Entry 7VL9 (electron microscopy, 2.60 A resolution); this record covers chains A and B of the 6 polymer chains in the assembly.

Chain A:
Molecule: Guanine nucleotide-binding protein G(i) subunit alpha-1
Organism: Homo sapiens
Reference sequence: P63096 (GNAI1_HUMAN); residue numbers follow UniProt; this construct covers 1-354
Amino-acid sequence (354 residues; numbered 1 to 354; the number before each row is that of its first residue):
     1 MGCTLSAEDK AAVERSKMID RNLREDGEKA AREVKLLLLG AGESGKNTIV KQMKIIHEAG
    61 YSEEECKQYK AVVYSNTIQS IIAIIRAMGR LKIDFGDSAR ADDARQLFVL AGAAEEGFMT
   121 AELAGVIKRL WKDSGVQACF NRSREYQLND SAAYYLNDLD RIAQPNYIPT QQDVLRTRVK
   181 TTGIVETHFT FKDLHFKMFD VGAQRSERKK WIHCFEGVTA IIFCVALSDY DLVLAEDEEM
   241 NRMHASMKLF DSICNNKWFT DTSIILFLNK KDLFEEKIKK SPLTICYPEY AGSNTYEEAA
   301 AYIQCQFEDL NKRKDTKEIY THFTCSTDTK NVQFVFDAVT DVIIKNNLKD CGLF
Disordered / not traced: 1-2, 55-181, 233-239
Differences from the reference sequence: engineered mutation Asn47 (Ser in P63096), Ala203 (Gly in P63096), Ala245 (Glu in P63096), Ser326 (Ala in P63096)
UniProt features mapped onto this chain:
  - region: Lys35 to Lys46, Thr48 (G1 motif), Asp173 to Thr181 (G2 motif), Phe196 to Gly202, Gln204, Arg205 (G3 motif), Ile265 to Asp272 (G4 motif), Thr324, Cys325, Thr327 to Thr329 (G5 motif)
  - binding site (GTP): Glu43 to Lys46, Thr48, Ser151, Leu175 to Thr181, Asp200 to Gly202, Gln204, Asn269 to Asp272
  - binding site (Mg(2+)): Thr181
  - modified residue: Arg178 (ADP-ribosylarginine), Gln204 (Deamidated glutamine), Cys351 (ADP-ribosylcysteine)
  - lipidation: Gly2 (N-myristoyl glycine), Cys3 (S-palmitoyl cysteine)
  - natural variant: Gly40 (G40C: In NEDHISB; G40R: In NEDHISB), Gly45 (G45D: In NEDHISB), Thr48 (T48I: In NEDHISB; T48K: In NEDHISB), Gln52 (Q52P: In NEDHISB), Ser75 (deletion: In NEDHISB; uncertain significance), Gln172 (deletion: In NEDHISB), Asp173 (D173V: In NEDHISB), Glu186 to Phe189 (deletion: In NEDHISB; uncertain significance), Cys224 (C224Y: In NEDHISB), Lys270 (K270N: In NEDHISB; K270R: In NEDHISB), Asp272 (D272G: In NEDHISB), Val332 (V332E: In NEDHISB; uncertain significance)
  - mutagenesis: Gly42 (G42R: Abolishes switch to an activated conformation and dissociation from beta and gamma subunits upon GTP binding. Abolishes interaction with RGS family members), Glu116 (E116L: Enhances interaction (inactive GDP-bound) with RGS14), Gln147 (Q147L: Enhances interaction (inactive GDP-bound) with RGS14)

Chain B:
Molecule: Guanine nucleotide-binding protein G(I)/G(S)/G(T) subunit beta-1
Organism: Homo sapiens
Reference sequence: P62873 (GBB1_HUMAN); numbering as in UniProt (aligned over 2-340)
Amino-acid sequence (345 residues; numbered -4 to 340; the number before each row is that of its first residue; numbers below 1 keep their minus sign (Gly-4 is residue -4)):
    -4 GPGSSGSELD QLRQEAEQLK NQIRDARKAC ADATLSQITN NIDPVGRIQM RTRRTLRGHL
    56 AKIYAMHWGT DSRLLVSASQ DGKLIIWDSY TTNKVHAIPL RSSWVMTCAY APSGNYVACG
   116 GLDNICSIYN LKTREGNVRV SRELAGHTGY LSCCRFLDDN QIVTSSGDTT CALWDIETGQ
   176 QTTTFTGHTG DVMSLSLAPD TRLFVSGACD ASAKLWDVRE GMCRQTFTGH ESDINAICFF
   236 PNGNAFATGS DDATCRLFDL RADQELMTYS HDNIICGITS VSFSKSGRLL LAGYDDFNCN
   296 VWDALKADRA GVLAGHDNRV SCLGVTDDGM AVATGSWDSF LKIWN
Disordered / not traced: -4 to 1
Differences from the reference sequence: expression tag (-4 to 1)
UniProt features mapped onto this chain:
  - modified residue: Ser2 (N-acetylserine), His266 (Phosphohistidine)
  - natural variant: Leu30 (L30F: In MRD42; uncertain significance), Arg52 (R52G: In MRD42), Gly64 (G64V: In MRD42), Asp76 (D76E: In MRD42; D76G: In MRD42), Gly77 (G77S: In MRD42), Lys78 (K78R: In MRD42), Ile80 (I80N: In MRD42; I80T: In MRD42), His91 (H91R: In MRD42; uncertain significance), Ala92 (A92T: In MRD42), Pro94 (P94S: In MRD42), Leu95 (L95P: In MRD42), Arg96 (R96L: In MRD42), 5 further natural variant entries in UniProt

Chain A / chain B interface:
Pairs across the interface (50; chain A residue first):
  Val13(A) - Asn88(B)
  Arg15(A) - Val90(B)  hydrogen bond (side chain-backbone)
  Arg15(A) - His91(B)
  Ser16(A) - Asn88(B)
  Ser16(A) - Lys89(B)  hydrogen bond (side chain-backbone)
  Ile19(A) - Lys89(B)
  Ile19(A) - Val90(B)
  Ile19(A) - Ala92(B)  hydrophobic
  Asp20(A) - Lys89(B)  salt bridge
  Leu23(A) - Gly53(B)
  Leu23(A) - Leu55(B)
  Leu23(A) - Lys78(B)
  Leu23(A) - Ile80(B)  hydrophobic
  Asp26(A) - Lys78(B)  salt bridge
  Gly27(A) - Leu55(B)
  Lys35(A) - Trp99(B)
  Thr182(A) - Asn119(B)  hydrogen bond (backbone-side chain)
  Gly183(A) - Leu117(B)
  Gly183(A) - Asn119(B)
  Ile184(A) - Trp99(B)
  Ile184(A) - Leu117(B)  hydrogen bond (backbone-backbone)
  Phe199(A) - Trp99(B)  hydrophobic
  Gln204(A) - Leu117(B)
  Gln204(A) - Asn119(B)
  Gln204(A) - Thr143(B)
  Gln204(A) - Gly144(B)
  Gln204(A) - Tyr145(B)  hydrogen bond (side chain-backbone)
  Ser206(A) - Tyr145(B)
  Ser206(A) - Gly162(B)
  Ser206(A) - Asp186(B)
  Glu207(A) - Asp186(B)  hydrogen bond (backbone-side chain)
  Glu207(A) - Cys204(B)
  Glu207(A) - Asp228(B)
  Lys210(A) - Tyr145(B)
  Lys210(A) - Met188(B)
  Lys210(A) - Cys204(B)
  Lys210(A) - Asp228(B)  salt bridge
  Lys210(A) - Asn230(B)  hydrogen bond
  Lys210(A) - Asp246(B)  salt bridge
  Trp211(A) - Leu117(B)  hydrophobic
  Trp211(A) - Tyr145(B)
  His213(A) - Lys57(B)  hydrogen bond (backbone-side chain)
  His213(A) - Tyr59(B)
  His213(A) - Trp332(B)
  Cys214(A) - Tyr59(B)
  Cys214(A) - Trp99(B)
  Phe215(A) - Trp99(B)  hydrophobic
  Glu216(A) - Lys57(B)  salt bridge
  Trp258(A) - Arg314(B)
  Trp258(A) - Trp332(B)  hydrophobic
Also at the interface, not in a pair above, chain A (26 interface residues in all): Arg24, Glu186, Arg205
Also at the interface, not in a pair above, chain B (30 interface residues in all): Gln75, Ser97, Met101, Asp118

Overview:
The interface between chain A and chain B involves 26 residues on one side and 30 on the other, with 8
hydrogen bonds and 5 salt bridges. Polar contacts include Asp20(A)-Lys89(B), Asp26(A)-Lys78(B) and
Lys210(A)-Asp228(B).
Chain A is Guanine nucleotide-binding protein G(i) subunit alpha-1 and chain B is Guanine nucleotide-binding
protein G(I)/G(S)/G(T) subunit beta-1, both from Homo sapiens; the structure, Cryo-EM structure of the
CCL15(26-92) bound CCR1-Gi complex, was determined by electron microscopy together with 7VL8 and 7VLA from the
same study.
